PDB entry 5CL4 | X-ray diffraction, 1.87 A resolution | chains A and C of the 3 polymer chains in the assembly

== Chain A ==
Molecule: AlkD
From: Bacillus cereus
Notes: EC 3.2.2.-
UniProt: R8GWR7 (R8GWR7_BACCE); numbering as in UniProt (aligned over 1-237)
Amino-acid sequence (241 residues; row label = number of the first residue in the row; numbers below 1 keep their minus sign (Gly-3 is residue -3)):
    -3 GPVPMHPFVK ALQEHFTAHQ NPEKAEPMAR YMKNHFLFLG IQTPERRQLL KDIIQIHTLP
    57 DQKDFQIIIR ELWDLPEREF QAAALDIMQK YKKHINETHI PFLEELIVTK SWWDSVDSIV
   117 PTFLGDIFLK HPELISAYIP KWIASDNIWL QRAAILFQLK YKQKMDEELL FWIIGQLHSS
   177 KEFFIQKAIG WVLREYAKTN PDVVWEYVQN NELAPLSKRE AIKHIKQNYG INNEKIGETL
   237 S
Unresolved in the structure: -3 to -2, 230-237
Differences from the reference sequence: expression tag (-3 to 0)
Reported in the primary citation:
  - catalytic residues: Trp109, Trp187 (from molecular simulation)

== Chain C ==
Molecule: 12-nt DNA strand
Sequence (12 nucleotides; numbered 13 to 24; the number before each row is that of its first residue):
    13 CGGACTTTCG GG
Residues lining bound ligands: 3-deaza-3-methyladenine (54K; 7-methyl-3H-imidazo[4,5-c]pyridin-4-amine): DT18, DT19, DT20

== How chain A and chain C interact ==
Residue-residue contacts (8):
  Gln38(A) - DT20(C)  hydrogen bond to the phosphate
  Gln38(A) - DC21(C)  phosphate contact
  Thr39(A) - DC21(C)  hydrogen bond to the phosphate
  Thr39(A) - DG22(C)  phosphate contact
  Pro40(A) - DC21(C)  phosphate contact
  Arg43(A) - DG22(C)  salt bridge to the phosphate
  Pro211(A) - DG14(C)  phosphate contact
  Arg215(A) - DG14(C)  salt bridge to the phosphate
Also at the interface, not in a pair above, chain A (8 interface residues in all): Tyr27, Leu212
Also at the interface, not in a pair above, chain C (7 interface residues in all): DC13, DG15, DT19

== Summary ==
8 residues of chain A and 7 residues of chain C are in contact; the contacts include 2 hydrogen bonds and 2
salt bridges. Polar pairs include Gln38(A)-DT20(C), Thr39(A)-DC21(C) and Arg43(A)-DG22(C). Bound to chain C:
3-deaza-3-methyladenine. The paper reports catalytic residues Trp109(A) and Trp187(A).
Chain A is AlkD (Bacillus cereus) and chain C is a 12-nt DNA strand; the structure, Alkylpurine DNA
glycosylase AlkD bound to DNA containing a 3-methyladenine analog or DNA containing an abasic ..., was
determined by X-ray diffraction together with 5CL3, 5CL5, 5CL6, 5CL7, 5CL8, 5CL9 and 5 further entries from
the same study.
